Entry 8P5R (X-ray diffraction, 4.56 A resolution (low resolution: residue-level contacts below are approximate; hydrogen-bond / salt-bridge calls are withheld)); this record covers chains B and D of the 16 polymer chains in the assembly.

# Chain B (and D)
Name: Multifunctional 2-oxoglutarate metabolism enzyme
Source organism: Mycolicibacterium smegmatis MC2 155
Notes: EC 2.2.1.5, 4.1.1.71, 1.2.4.2, 2.3.1.61; chain D of this document is another copy of the same molecule, construct and numbering; everything in this record applies to it too
Reference sequence: A0R2B1 (KGD_MYCS2); residues 2-1227 here = UniProt positions 2-1227
Sequence (1250 residues; each row starts with the number of its first residue; numbers below 1 keep their minus sign (Met-22 is residue -22)):
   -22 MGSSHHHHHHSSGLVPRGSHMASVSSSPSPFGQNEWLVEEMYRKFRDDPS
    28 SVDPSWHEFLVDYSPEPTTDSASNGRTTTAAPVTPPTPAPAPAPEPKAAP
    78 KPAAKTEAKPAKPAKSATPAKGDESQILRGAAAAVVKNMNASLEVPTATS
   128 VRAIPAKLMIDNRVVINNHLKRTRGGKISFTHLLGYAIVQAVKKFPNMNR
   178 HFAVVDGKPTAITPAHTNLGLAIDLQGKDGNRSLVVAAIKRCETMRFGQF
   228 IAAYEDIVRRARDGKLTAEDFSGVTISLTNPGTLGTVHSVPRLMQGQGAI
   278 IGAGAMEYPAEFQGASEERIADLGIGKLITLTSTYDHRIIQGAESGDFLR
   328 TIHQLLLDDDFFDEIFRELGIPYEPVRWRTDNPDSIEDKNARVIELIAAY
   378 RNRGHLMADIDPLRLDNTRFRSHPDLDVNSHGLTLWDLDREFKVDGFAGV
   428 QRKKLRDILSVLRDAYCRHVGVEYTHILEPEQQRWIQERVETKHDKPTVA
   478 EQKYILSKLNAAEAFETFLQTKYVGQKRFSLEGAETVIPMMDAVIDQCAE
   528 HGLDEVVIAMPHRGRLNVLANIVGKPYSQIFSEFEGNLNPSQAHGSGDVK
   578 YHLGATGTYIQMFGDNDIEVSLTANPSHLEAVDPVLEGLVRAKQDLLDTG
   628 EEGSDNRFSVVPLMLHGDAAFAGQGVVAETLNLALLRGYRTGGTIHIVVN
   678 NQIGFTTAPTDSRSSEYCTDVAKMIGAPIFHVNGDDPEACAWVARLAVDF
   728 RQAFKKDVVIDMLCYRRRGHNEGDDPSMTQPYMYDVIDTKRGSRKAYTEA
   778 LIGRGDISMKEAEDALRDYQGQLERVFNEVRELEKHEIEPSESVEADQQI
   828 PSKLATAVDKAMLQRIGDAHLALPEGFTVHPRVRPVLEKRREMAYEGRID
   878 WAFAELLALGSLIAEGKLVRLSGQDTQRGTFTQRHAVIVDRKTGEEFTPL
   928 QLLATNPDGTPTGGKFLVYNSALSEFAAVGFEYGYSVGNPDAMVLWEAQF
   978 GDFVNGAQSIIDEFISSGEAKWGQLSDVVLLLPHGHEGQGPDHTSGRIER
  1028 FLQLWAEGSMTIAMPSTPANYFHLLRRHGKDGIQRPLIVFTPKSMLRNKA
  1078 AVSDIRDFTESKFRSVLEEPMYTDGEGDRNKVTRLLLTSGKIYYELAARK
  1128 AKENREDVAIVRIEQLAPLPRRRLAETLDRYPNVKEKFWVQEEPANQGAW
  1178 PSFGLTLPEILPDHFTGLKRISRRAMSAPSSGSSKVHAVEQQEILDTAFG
Disordered / not traced: -22 to 99, 563-566, 815-830 (chain D: -22 to 100, 563-566, 815-830)
Differences from the reference sequence: initiating methionine (-22); expression tag (-21 to 1)
Ion coordination: Ca2+: Glu288 (shared with Glu288(D) of chain D; 1 residue of chain F); Mg2+: Asp645, Asn678, Ile680 (together with thiamine diphosphate)
Ligand contacts:
  - thiamine diphosphate (TPP), molecule 1: Arg540, His571, Ser604, His605, Leu606, Gly644, Asp645, Ala646, Ala647, Gln651, Val676, Asn678, Ile680, Gly681, Phe682, Arg743, His747
  - thiamine diphosphate (TPP), molecule 2: Gln901, Asp902, Leu950, Glu952, Gln976, Phe980
Swiss-Prot annotation at these positions:
  - active site: His314 (Proton acceptor)
  - binding site (thiamine diphosphate): Arg540, Ser604, Leu606, Asp645, Ala646, Ala647, Asn678
  - binding site (2-oxoglutarate): His579, Ser604, His1020
  - binding site (Mg(2+)): Asp645, Asn678, Ile680
  - binding site (acetyl-CoA): Thr1038, Arg1054, Lys1089, Ser1092, Gln1142, Arg1149, Arg1150

# Interface between chain B and chain D
Residue-residue contacts - 74 pairs, chain B then chain D:
  Asp100(B) - Thr190(D)
  Asp100(B) - Ala192(D)
  Glu101(B) - Ile189(D)
  Glu101(B) - Thr190(D)
  Glu101(B) - Pro191(D)
  Glu101(B) - Ala192(D)
  Ser102(B) - Ala188(D)
  Ser102(B) - Thr190(D)
  Gln103(B) - Thr187(D)
  Gln103(B) - Ala188(D)
  Ile104(B) - Pro186(D)
  Ile104(B) - Thr187(D)
  Ile104(B) - Ala188(D)
  Leu105(B) - Lys185(D)
  Leu105(B) - Pro186(D)
  Leu105(B) - Thr187(D)
  Arg106(B) - Pro186(D)
  Ala110(B) - Pro186(D)
  Val112(B) - Gln318(D)
  Val113(B) - Phe179(D)
  Val113(B) - Arg315(D)
  Met116(B) - Pro123(D)
  Met116(B) - His314(D)
  Met116(B) - Gln318(D)
  Asn117(B) - Arg315(D)
  Leu120(B) - Leu120(D)
  Leu120(B) - Glu121(D)
  Leu120(B) - Pro123(D)
  Leu261(B) - Arg129(D)
  Leu261(B) - Ala320(D)
  Leu261(B) - Asp324(D)
  Leu261(B) - Arg327(D)
  Gly262(B) - Arg129(D)
  Thr263(B) - Ser127(D)
  Thr263(B) - Val128(D)
  Thr263(B) - Gly323(D)
  Val264(B) - Val128(D)
  Val264(B) - Arg129(D)
  Val264(B) - Ala130(D)
  His265(B) - Ser127(D)
  His265(B) - Val128(D)
  His265(B) - His265(D)
  Ser266(B) - Thr126(D)
  Val267(B) - Ala125(D)
  Val267(B) - Thr126(D)
  Arg269(B) - Pro123(D)
  Arg269(B) - Thr124(D)
  Ala287(B) - Ala130(D)
  Ala287(B) - Pro132(D)
  Ala287(B) - Leu305(D)
  Glu288(B) - Pro286(D)
  Glu288(B) - Glu288(D)
  Glu288(B) - Phe289(D)
  Glu288(B) - Gly301(D)
  Glu288(B) - Ile302(D)
  Glu288(B) - Gly303(D)
  Glu288(B) - Leu305(D)
  Phe289(B) - Phe289(D)
  Gln290(B) - Pro132(D)
  Gln290(B) - His330(D)
  Gln290(B) - Trp355(D)
  Gln290(B) - Thr357(D)
  Gly291(B) - Gly301(D)
  Gly291(B) - Trp355(D)
  Gly291(B) - Thr357(D)
  Gly291(B) - Asp358(D)
  Gly291(B) - Trp413(D)
  Ala292(B) - Leu300(D)
  Ala292(B) - Gly301(D)
  Ala292(B) - Asp358(D)
  Ser293(B) - Asp358(D)
  Ser293(B) - Pro360(D)
  Glu295(B) - Pro360(D)
  Arg296(B) - Leu300(D)
Other interface residues (no listed pair), chain B (32 interface residues in all): Lys114, Thr260
Other interface residues (no listed pair), chain D (47 interface residues in all): Val122, Ile131, Asp299, Gly319, Arg356

# Overview
Chain B and chain D form an interface of 32 and 47 residues respectively. Bound to chain B: thiamine
diphosphate. Curated annotation (UniProt) lists active-site residue His314(B), 7 thiamine diphosphate-binding
residues, 3 residues binding 2-oxoglutarate and 3 Mg2+-binding residues on chain B.
Both chains are Multifunctional 2-oxoglutarate metabolism enzyme (Mycolicibacterium smegmatis MC2 155). Entry
8P5R (Crystal structure of full-length, homohexameric 2-oxoglutarate dehydrogenase KGD from Mycobacterium
smegmatis in complex with GarA) was determined by X-ray diffraction (same publication as 8P5X).
